Entry 2X2P (X-ray diffraction, 1.15 A resolution); this record covers chain A.

[Chain A]
Protein: Nrdi protein
Source organism: Bacillus cereus
UniProt: Q81G57 (Q81G57_BACCR); residue numbers follow UniProt; this construct covers 1-119
Chain sequence (119 residues; row label = number of the first residue in the row):
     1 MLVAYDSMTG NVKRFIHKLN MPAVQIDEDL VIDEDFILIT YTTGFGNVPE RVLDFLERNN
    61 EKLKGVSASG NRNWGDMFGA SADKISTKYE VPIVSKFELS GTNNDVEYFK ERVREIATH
Disordered / not traced: 118-119
Ion coordination: Zn2+ site 1: His17, Glu98 (together with cacodylate ion); Zn2+ site 2: Glu50, Asp54; Zn2+ site 3: Glu57, Asp76
Small-molecule neighbours: FMN (flavin mononucleotide): Asp6, Ser7, Met8, Thr9, Gly10, Asn11, Val12, Tyr41, Thr42, Thr43, Gly44, Phe45, Gly46, Ser69, Gly70, Asn71, Trp74, Met77, Phe78, Gly79, Leu99

[Overview]
Ligands of chain A: flavin mononucleotide. His17 and Glu98 form the Zn2+ site 1. The Zn2+ site 2 is built by
Glu50 and Asp54.
Chain A is Nrdi protein (Bacillus cereus); the structure, The flavoprotein NrdI from Bacillus cereus with the
initially semiquinone FMN cofactor in an intermediate radiation ..., was determined by X-ray diffraction,
deposited together with 2X2O.
